7ZXY - chains B and L of the 16 polymer chains in the assembly; structure by electron microscopy, 3.15 A resolution.

[Chain B]
Protein: Cytochrome b6-f complex subunit 4
From: Synechocystis sp. PCC 6803
UniProtKB: P27589 (PETD_SYNY3); residue numbers follow UniProt; this construct covers 1-160
Amino-acid sequence (160 residues; numbered 1 to 160; the number before each row is that of its first residue):
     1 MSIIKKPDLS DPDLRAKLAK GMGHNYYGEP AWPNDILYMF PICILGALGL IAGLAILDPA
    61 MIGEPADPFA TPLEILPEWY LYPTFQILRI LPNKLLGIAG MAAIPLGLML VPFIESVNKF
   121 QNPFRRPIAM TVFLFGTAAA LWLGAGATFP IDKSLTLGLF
Disordered / not traced: 1, 160
Ligand contacts:
  - chlorophyll a (CLA): Tyr80, Leu81, Pro83, Thr84, Ile87, Met101, Ala102, Ile104, Pro105, Leu106, Leu108, Val111, Glu115, Val132, Phe133, Phe135, Gly136, Ala139, Ala140, Leu143
  - heme c (HEC): Asn25, Met39, Phe40, Cys43, Ile44

[Chain L]
Protein: Cytochrome b6-f complex iron-sulfur subunit 2
From: Synechocystis sp. PCC 6803
Notes: EC 7.1.1.6
UniProtKB: P26290 (UCRIB_SYNY3); residues 13-192 here correspond to UniProt positions 1-180 (UniProt number = residue number - 12)
Amino-acid sequence (180 residues; each row starts with the number of its first residue):
    13 MTQISGSPDV PDLGRRQFMN LLTFGTITGV AAGALYPAVK YLIPPSSGGS GGGVTAKDAL
    73 GNDVKVTEFL ASHNAGDRVL AQGLKGDPTY IVVQGDDTIA NYGINAVCTH LGCVVPWNAS
   133 ENKFMCPCHG SQYNAEGKVV RGPAPLSLAL AHATVTDDDK LVLSTWTETD FRTDEDPWWA
Disordered / not traced: 13-20, 169-172
Ion coordination: 2Fe-2S cluster Fe: Cys120, His122, Cys138, His141
Ligand contacts: 2Fe-2S cluster (FES): Cys120, His122, Leu123, Cys125, Cys138, Cys140, His141, Ser143
Curated features (UniProtKB/Swiss-Prot):
  - binding site ([2Fe-2S] cluster): Cys120, His122, Cys138, His141

[Chain B / chain L interface]
Pairs across the interface - 19 pairs, chain B then chain L:
  Pro68(B) - Pro100(L)
  Pro68(B) - Val126(L)
  Phe69(B) - Ala71(L)  hydrophobic
  Phe69(B) - Leu92(L)
  Phe69(B) - Ala93(L)
  Phe69(B) - Gln94(L)
  Phe69(B) - Pro100(L)  hydrophobic
  Phe69(B) - Val126(L)
  Thr71(B) - Cys125(L)
  Thr71(B) - Val126(L)
  Thr71(B) - Pro139(L)
  Pro72(B) - Cys140(L)
  Leu73(B) - Pro139(L)
  Leu73(B) - Cys140(L)
  Ile75(B) - Cys140(L)  hydrophobic
  Arg89(B) - His122(L)
  Arg89(B) - His141(L)
  Lys94(B) - His122(L)  hydrogen bond
  Ile151(B) - His141(L)
Interface residues without a listed pair, chain B (11 interface residues in all): Phe85, Leu88
Interface residues without a listed pair, chain L (14 interface residues in all): Asp70, Leu123, Pro155

[Overview]
The interface between chain B and chain L involves 11 residues on one side and 14 on the other, with 1
hydrogen bond. The hydrogen-bonded pair is Lys94(B)-His122(L). Ligands of chain B: heme c and chlorophyll a.
Chain L binds 2Fe-2S cluster.
Here chain B is Cytochrome b6-f complex subunit 4 and chain L is Cytochrome b6-f complex iron-sulfur subunit
2, both from Synechocystis sp. PCC 6803. Entry 7ZXY (3.15 Angstrom cryo-EM structure of the dimeric cytochrome
b6f complex from Synechocystis sp. PCC 6803 with ...) was determined by electron microscopy together with 7R0W
from the same study.
